5JNB - chains A and C of the 8 polymer chains in the assembly; structure by X-ray diffraction, 2.49 A resolution.

Chain A (and C):
Name: Poly(A) RNA polymerase gld-2
Organism: Caenorhabditis elegans
Notes: EC 2.7.7.19; chain C of this document is another copy of the same molecule, construct and numbering; everything in this record applies to it too
Reference sequence: O17087 (GLD2_CAEEL), isoform O17087-2; residues 546-923 here correspond to UniProt positions 304-681 (UniProt number = residue number - 242)
Chain sequence (338 residues; numbered 544 to 923; 42 numbers in that range are skipped by the numbering (no residue carries them; nothing is unmodelled there); the number before each row is that of its first residue):
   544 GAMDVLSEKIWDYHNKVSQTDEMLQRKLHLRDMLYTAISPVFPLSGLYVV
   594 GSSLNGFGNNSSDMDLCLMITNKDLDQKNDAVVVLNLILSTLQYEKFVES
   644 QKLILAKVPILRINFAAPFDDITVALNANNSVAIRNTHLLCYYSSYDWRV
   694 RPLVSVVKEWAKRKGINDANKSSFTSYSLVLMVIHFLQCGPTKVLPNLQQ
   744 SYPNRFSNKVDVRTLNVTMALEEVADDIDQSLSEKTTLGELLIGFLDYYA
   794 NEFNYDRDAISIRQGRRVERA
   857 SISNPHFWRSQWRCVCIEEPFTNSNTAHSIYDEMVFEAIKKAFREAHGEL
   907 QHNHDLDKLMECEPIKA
Disordered / not traced: 857-860, 879-882, 923 (chain C: 710-716, 766-773, 857-867, 878-895, 919-923)
Differences from the reference sequence: expression tag (544-545); engineered mutation Ala668 (Asp426 in O17087)
Metal / ion sites: Mg2+ near Asp608 (its only coordinating residue here)
Reported in the primary citation:
  - mutagenesis - N629A: unchanged binding to RNP (RRM RNA binding domain) containing
  - mutagenesis - D668A: abolished catalytic activity

Chain A / chain C interface:
Contacting residue pairs - 7 pairs, chain A then chain C:
  Ala883(A) - Asp617(C)
  Ala883(A) - Asp619(C)
  Ala883(A) - Lys621(C)
  His884(A) - Asp619(C)
  Ser885(A) - Asp619(C)
  Ser885(A) - Asp623(C)  hydrogen bond
  Ile886(A) - Asp623(C)  hydrogen bond (backbone-side chain)
Other interface residues (no listed pair), chain A (6 interface residues in all): Arg869, Tyr887
Other interface residues (no listed pair), chain C (5 interface residues in all): Asn622

In short:
Chain A and chain C form an interface of 6 and 5 residues respectively; the contacts include 2 hydrogen bonds.
Polar contacts include Ser885(A)-Asp623(C) and Ile886(A)-Asp623(C). From the paper: D668A of chain A abolishes
catalytic activity; N629A of chain A leaves binding to RNP (RRM RNA binding domain) containing unchanged.
Both chains are Poly(A) RNA polymerase gld-2 (Caenorhabditis elegans). Entry 5JNB (structure of GLD-2/RNP-8
complex) was determined by X-ray diffraction.
